Entry 6YUZ (electron microscopy, 2.80 A resolution); this record covers chains A and C.

[Chain A (and C)]
Name: Neutral and basic amino acid transport protein rBAT
From: Homo sapiens
Notes: chain C of this document is another copy of the same molecule, construct and numbering; everything in this record applies to it too
UniProt: Q07837 (SLC31_HUMAN); residues 1-685 here = UniProt positions 1-685
Sequence (685 residues; row label = number of the first residue in the row):
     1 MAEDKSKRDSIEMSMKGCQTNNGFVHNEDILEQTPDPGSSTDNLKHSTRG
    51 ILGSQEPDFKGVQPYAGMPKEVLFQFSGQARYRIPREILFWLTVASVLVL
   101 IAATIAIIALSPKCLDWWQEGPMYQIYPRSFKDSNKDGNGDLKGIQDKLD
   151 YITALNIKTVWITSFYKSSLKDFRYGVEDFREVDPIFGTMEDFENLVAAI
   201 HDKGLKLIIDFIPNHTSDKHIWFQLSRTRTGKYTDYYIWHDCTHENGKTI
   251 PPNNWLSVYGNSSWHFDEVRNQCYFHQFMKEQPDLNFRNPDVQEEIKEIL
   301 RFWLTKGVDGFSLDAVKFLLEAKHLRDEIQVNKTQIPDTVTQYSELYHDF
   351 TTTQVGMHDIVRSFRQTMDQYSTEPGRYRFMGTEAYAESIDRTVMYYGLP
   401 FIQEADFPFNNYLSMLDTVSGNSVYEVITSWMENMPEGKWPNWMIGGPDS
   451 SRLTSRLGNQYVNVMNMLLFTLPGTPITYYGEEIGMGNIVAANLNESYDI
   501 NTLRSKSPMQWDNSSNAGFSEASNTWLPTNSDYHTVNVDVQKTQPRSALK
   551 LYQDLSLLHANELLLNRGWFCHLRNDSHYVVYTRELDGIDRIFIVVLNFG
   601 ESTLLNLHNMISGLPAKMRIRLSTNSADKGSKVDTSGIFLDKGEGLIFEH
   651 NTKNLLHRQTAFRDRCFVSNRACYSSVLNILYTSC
Not modelled in the structure: 1-91
Disulfides: C242-C273, C571-C666, C673-C685
Covalent attachments: N-acetylglucosamine (NAG) linked to N261, N332, N513, N575
Metal / ion sites: Ca2+: N214, D284, F318, L319, E321
UniProt features mapped onto this chain:
  - binding site (Ca(2+)): N214, D284, F318, L319, E321
  - modified residue: S10 (Phosphoserine)
  - glycosylation (N-linked (GlcNAc...) asparagine): N214, N261, N332, N495, N513, N575
What the authors report for this chain:
  - Ca2+ coordination: N214, D284, F318, L319, E321
  - self-association interface (contacts with another copy of this molecule); pairs are residue here / residue on that copy: R326-D349, F350-F350 (hydrophobic contact), V355-V355 (hydrophobic contact), R362-D359
  - disease-associated variants - M467K, M467T: decreased localization (citing earlier work)
  - disease-associated variants - T216M: decreased stability (proposed by the authors, not directly observed)

[Interface between chain A and chain C]
Contacting residue pairs (28):
  K323(A) - D391(C)  salt bridge
  H324(A) - D349(C)  salt bridge
  R326(A) - Y347(C)
  R326(A) - D349(C)  salt bridge
  D327(A) - I329(C)
  I329(A) - D327(C)
  I329(A) - F350(C)  hydrophobic
  Y347(A) - R326(C)
  D349(A) - H324(C)  salt bridge
  D349(A) - R326(C)  salt bridge
  D349(A) - F350(C)
  F350(A) - I329(C)  hydrophobic
  F350(A) - D349(C)
  T353(A) - V355(C)
  V355(A) - T353(C)
  V355(A) - M395(C)  hydrophobic
  D359(A) - R362(C)  salt bridge
  D359(A) - L399(C)
  R362(A) - D359(C)  salt bridge
  R362(A) - F401(C)
  S363(A) - F401(C)
  Q366(A) - F401(C)
  D391(A) - K323(C)  salt bridge
  M395(A) - V355(C)  hydrophobic
  L399(A) - D359(C)
  F401(A) - R362(C)
  F401(A) - S363(C)
  F401(A) - Q366(C)
Also at the interface, not in a pair above, chain A (21 interface residues in all): Q354, H358, I402
Also at the interface, not in a pair above, chain C (21 interface residues in all): Q354, H358, I402

[Summary]
Chain A and chain C each contribute 21 residues to their interface; the contacts include 8 salt bridges. Among
the polar pairs are K323(A)-D391(C), H324(A)-D349(C) and R326(A)-D349(C). Covalently linked
N-acetylglucosamine: at N261(A), N332(A), N513(A) and N575(A). The paper reports that M467K and M467T of chain
A reduce localization; Ca2+ coordination by N214(A), D284(A) and F318(A) among others.
Both chains are Neutral and basic amino acid transport protein rBAT (Homo sapiens). Entry 6YUZ (Homodimeric
structure of the rBAT complex) was determined by electron microscopy together with 6YUP and 6YV1 from the same
study.
